Entry 4YG1 (X-ray diffraction, 3.25 A resolution); this record covers chains C and T of the 6 polymer chains in the assembly.

Chain C:
Molecule: Antitoxin HipB
Organism: Escherichia coli (strain K12)
UniProt: P23873 (HIPB_ECOLI); residues 1-72 here = UniProt positions 1-72
Chain sequence (72 residues; each row starts with the number of its first residue):
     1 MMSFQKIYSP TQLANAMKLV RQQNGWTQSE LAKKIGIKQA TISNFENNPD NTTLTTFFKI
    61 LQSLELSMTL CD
Unresolved in the structure: 1-3
Swiss-Prot annotation at these positions:
  - DNA-binding region: Arg21 to Asn47 (H-T-H motif)

Chain T:
Molecule: 48-nt DNA strand
Sequence (48 nucleotides; row label = number of the first residue in the row):
   700 TTATCCTCAC TAAAGGATAA AACTTATAAT ATCCCCTTAA GCGGATAA

Interface between chain C and chain T:
Contacting residue pairs (10; chain C residue first):
  Arg21(C) - DT729(T)  salt bridge to the phosphate
  Thr27(C) - DA728(T)  phosphate contact
  Gln28(C) - DT729(T)  hydrogen bond to the phosphate
  Gln28(C) - DA730(T)  hydrogen bond to the phosphate
  Gln39(C) - DA730(T)  hydrogen bond to the base
  Ala40(C) - DT731(T)  base contact
  Ala40(C) - DC732(T)  base contact
  Ser43(C) - DA730(T)  hydrogen bond to the phosphate
  Ser43(C) - DT731(T)  base contact
  Asn47(C) - DA730(T)  hydrogen bond to the phosphate
Also at the interface, not in a pair above, chain C (9 interface residues in all): Ser29, Glu46

Summary:
The interface between chain C and chain T involves 9 residues on one side and 5 on the other; the contacts
include 5 hydrogen bonds and 1 salt bridge. Among the polar pairs are Gln39(C)-DA730(T), Gln28(C)-DT729(T) and
Gln28(C)-DA730(T).
Chain C is Antitoxin HipB (Escherichia coli (strain K12)) and chain T is a 48-nt DNA strand; the structure,
HipB-O1-O2 complex/P21212 crystal form, was determined by X-ray diffraction, deposited together with 5K98,
4YG4 and 4YG7.
